4RA5 - chains A and B; structure by X-ray diffraction, 2.61 A resolution.

== Chain A (and B) ==
Name: Human protein kinase C theta
Organism: Homo sapiens
Notes: EC 2.7.11.13; fragment: kinase domain; chain B of this document is another copy of the same molecule, construct and numbering; everything in this record applies to it too
UniProt: Q04759 (KPCT_HUMAN); numbering as in UniProt (aligned over 374-706)
Chain sequence (334 residues; row label = number of the first residue in the row):
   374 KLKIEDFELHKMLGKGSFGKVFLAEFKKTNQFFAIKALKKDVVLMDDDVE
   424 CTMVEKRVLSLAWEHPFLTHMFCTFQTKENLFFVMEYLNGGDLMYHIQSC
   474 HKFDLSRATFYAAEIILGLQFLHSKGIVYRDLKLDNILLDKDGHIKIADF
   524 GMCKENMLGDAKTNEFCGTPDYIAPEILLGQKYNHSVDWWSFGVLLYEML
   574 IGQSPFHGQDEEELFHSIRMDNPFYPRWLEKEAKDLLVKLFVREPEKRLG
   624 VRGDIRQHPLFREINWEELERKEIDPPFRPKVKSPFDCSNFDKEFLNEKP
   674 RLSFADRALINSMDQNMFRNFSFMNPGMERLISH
Modified residues: Ser676 (phosphoserine; SEP); Ser695 (phosphoserine; SEP)
Differences from the reference sequence: engineered mutation Glu381 (Ile in Q04759), Glu538 (Thr in Q04759); expression tag (707)
Metal / ion sites: Na+ near Asp594 (its only coordinating residue here)
Ligand contacts: 3L0 ((1R)-9-[(1,3-dimethylazetidin-3-yl)(methyl)amino]-1-methyl-8-phenyl-3,5-dihydro[1,2,4]triazino[3,4-c][1,4]benzoxazin-2(1H)-one): Leu386, Gly387, Lys388, Phe391, Val394, Ala407, Thr442, Met458, Glu459, Tyr460, Leu461, Asp465, Asp508, Asn509, Leu511, Ala521, Asp522, Phe664, Phe668
Curated features (UniProtKB/Swiss-Prot):
  - active site: Asp504 (Proton acceptor)
  - binding site (ATP): Leu386 to Val394, Lys409
  - modified residue (Phosphoserine): Ser676, Ser685, Ser695
  - mutagenesis: Lys409 (K409A/E: Loss of kinase activity), Ser676 (S676A: Reduction in kinase activity), Ser695 (S695A: Reduction in kinase activity)

== Interface between chain A and chain B ==
Residue-residue contacts (24; chain A residue first):
  Ser390(A) with Asp515(B), hydrogen bond
  Leu417(A) with Asn403(B); Phe405(B), hydrophobic
  Met418(A) with Tyr460(B); Asn462(B); Lys514(B)
  Asp419(A) with Lys514(B), salt bridge
  Asp420(A) with Gln404(B), hydrogen bond
  Gln582(A) with Arg644(B), hydrogen bond (backbone-side chain)
  Ser676(A) with Arg652(B); Lys656(B)
  Phe677(A) with Lys654(B); Lys656(B)
  Ala678(A) with Lys656(B)
  Asp679(A) with Tyr460(B), hydrogen bond; Asn462(B), hydrogen bond; Lys656(B); Ser657(B), hydrogen bond
  Ala681(A) with Lys384(B)
  Leu682(A) with Phe405(B), hydrophobic
  Ser685(A) with His383(B); Phe405(B)
  Asp687(A) with Asn403(B)
  Met690(A) with Asn403(B)
Interface residues without a listed pair, chain A (18 interface residues in all): Val415, Arg680, Met686
Interface residues without a listed pair, chain B (17 interface residues in all): Leu396, Glu398, Pro653

== In short ==
Chain A and chain B form an interface of 18 and 17 residues respectively, with 6 hydrogen bonds and 1 salt
bridge. Polar contacts include Asp419(A)-Lys514(B), Ser390(A)-Asp515(B) and Asp420(A)-Gln404(B). Chain A binds
compound 3L0.
Chain A and chain B are both Human protein kinase C theta (Homo sapiens); the structure, Human Protein Kinase
C THETA IN COMPLEX WITH LIGAND COMPOUND 11a
(6-[(1,3-Dimethyl-azetidin-3-yl)-methyl-amino]-4(R)-methyl-7-phenyl-2,10-dihydro-9-oxa-1,2,4a-triaza-phenanthren-3-one),
was determined by X-ray diffraction.
